8ES4 - chains E and D of the 8 polymer chains in the assembly; structure by electron microscopy, 3.30 A resolution.

== Chain E ==
Name: Gp40
Organism: Shigella phage Buco
Reference sequence: A0A482JLU9 (A0A482JLU9_9CAUD); residues 1-778 here = UniProt positions 1-778
Sequence (778 residues; numbered 1 to 778; the number before each row is that of its first residue):
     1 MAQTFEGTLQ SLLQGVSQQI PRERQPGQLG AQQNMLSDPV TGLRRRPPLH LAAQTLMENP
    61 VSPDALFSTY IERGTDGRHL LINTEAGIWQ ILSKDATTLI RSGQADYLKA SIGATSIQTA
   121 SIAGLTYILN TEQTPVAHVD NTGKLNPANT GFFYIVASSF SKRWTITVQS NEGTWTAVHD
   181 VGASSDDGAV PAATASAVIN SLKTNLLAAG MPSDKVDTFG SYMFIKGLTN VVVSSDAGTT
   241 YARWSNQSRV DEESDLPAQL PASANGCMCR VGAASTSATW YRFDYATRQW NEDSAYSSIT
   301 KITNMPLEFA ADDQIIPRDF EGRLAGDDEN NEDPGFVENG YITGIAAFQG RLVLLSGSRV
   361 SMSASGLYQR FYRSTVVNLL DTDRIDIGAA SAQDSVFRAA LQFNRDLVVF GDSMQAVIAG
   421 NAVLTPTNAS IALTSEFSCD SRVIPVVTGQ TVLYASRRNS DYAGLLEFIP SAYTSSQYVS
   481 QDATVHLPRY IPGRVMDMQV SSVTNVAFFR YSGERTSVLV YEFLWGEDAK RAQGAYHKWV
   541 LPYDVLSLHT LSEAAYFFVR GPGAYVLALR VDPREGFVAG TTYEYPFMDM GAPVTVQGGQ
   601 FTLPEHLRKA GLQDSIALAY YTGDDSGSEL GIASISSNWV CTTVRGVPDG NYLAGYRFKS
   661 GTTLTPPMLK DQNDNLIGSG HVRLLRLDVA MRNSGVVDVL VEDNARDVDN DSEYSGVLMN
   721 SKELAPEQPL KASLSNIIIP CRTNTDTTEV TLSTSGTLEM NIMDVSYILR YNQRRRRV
Disordered / not traced: 1-4, 777-778

== Chain D ==
Name: Gp39
Organism: Shigella phage Buco
Reference sequence: A0A482JKT9 (A0A482JKT9_9CAUD); residue numbers follow UniProt; this construct covers 1-185
Sequence (185 residues; numbered 1 to 185; the number before each row is that of its first residue):
     1 MRLTDAVNVT LEALGESRIV DINTSNPSAG LARAALDRTR RGVLSTGWWF NTIIREVTPT
    61 PNPGQIKVPW NQLSMYGLDG TKYGERDGVL YNLVDQTKVF SDTVHLKVVI DIDFEDLPEH
   121 MAMWVANATA AQVYLNDLGA DGNYKSLLGI AAEYEAMNMR EHLRNQRYST SRTHAARKIR
   181 SGFFR
Disordered / not traced: 1, 183-185

== Interface between chain E and chain D ==
Residue-residue contacts - 23 pairs, chain E then chain D:
  L685(E) with D137(D); L138(D), hydrophobic
  R686(E) with L14(D), hydrogen bond (side chain-backbone); E16(D); L138(D)
  N710(E) with P27(D)
  D711(E) with S25(D)
  S712(E) with S25(D)
  Y714(E) with N26(D), hydrogen bond; P27(D)
  I738(E) with G15(D); E16(D)
  P740(E) with E16(D); N26(D); P27(D); S28(D)
  R742(E) with L14(D); E16(D), salt bridge; S28(D); L31(D); D137(D), salt bridge
  R770(E) with D137(D); G139(D)
Other interface residues (no listed pair), chain E (11 interface residues in all): I768
Other interface residues (no listed pair), chain D (13 interface residues in all): S17, N136

== Summary ==
The interface between chain E and chain D involves 11 residues on one side and 13 on the other; the contacts
include 2 hydrogen bonds and 2 salt bridges. Polar contacts include R742(E)-E16(D), R742(E)-D137(D) and
R686(E)-L14(D).
Chain E is Gp40 and chain D is Gp39, both from Shigella phage Buco; the structure, Focused reconstruction of
HRP29 tail, was determined by electron microscopy.
